7LSX - chains C and D of the 13 polymer chains in the assembly; structure by electron microscopy, 3.61 A resolution.

# Chain C
Name: Proteasome subunit alpha type-3
Source organism: Saccharomyces cerevisiae (strain ATCC 204508 / S288c)
Notes: EC 3.4.25.1
Reference sequence: P23638 (PSA3_YEAST); residue numbers follow UniProt; this construct covers 1-258
Sequence (258 residues; row label = number of the first residue in the row):
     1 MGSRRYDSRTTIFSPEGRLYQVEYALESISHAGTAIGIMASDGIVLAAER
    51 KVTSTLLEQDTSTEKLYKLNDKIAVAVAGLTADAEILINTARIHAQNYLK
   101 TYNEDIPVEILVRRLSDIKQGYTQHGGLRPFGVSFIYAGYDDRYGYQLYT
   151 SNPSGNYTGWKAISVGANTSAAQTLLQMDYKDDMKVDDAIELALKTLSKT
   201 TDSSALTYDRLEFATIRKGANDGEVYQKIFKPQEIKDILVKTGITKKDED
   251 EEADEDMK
Unresolved in the structure: 1-5, 219-223, 245-258
UniProt features mapped onto this chain:
  - cross-link (Glycyl lysine isopeptide (Lys-Gly)): K100 (interchain with G-Cter in ubiquitin), K199 (interchain with G-Cter in ubiquitin), K231 (interchain with G-Cter in ubiquitin)

# Chain D
Name: Proteasome subunit alpha type-4
Source organism: Saccharomyces cerevisiae (strain ATCC 204508 / S288c)
Notes: EC 3.4.25.1
Reference sequence: P40303 (PSA4_YEAST); numbering as in UniProt (aligned over 1-254)
Sequence (254 residues; row label = number of the first residue in the row):
     1 MSGYDRALSIFSPDGHIFQVEYALEAVKRGTCAVGVKGKNCVVLGCERRS
    51 TLKLQDTRITPSKVSKIDSHVVLSFSGLNADSRILIEKARVEAQSHRLTL
   101 EDPVTVEYLTRYVAGVQQRYTQSGGVRPFGVSTLIAGFDPRDDEPKLYQT
   151 EPSGIYSSWSAQTIGRNSKTVREFLEKNYDRKEPPATVEECVKLTVRSLL
   201 EVVQTGAKNIEITVVKPDSDIVALSSEEINQYVTQIEQEKQEQQEQDKKK
   251 KSNH
Unresolved in the structure: 1-3, 239-254
UniProt features mapped onto this chain:
  - modified residue: T60 (Phosphothreonine)

# Chain C / chain D interface
Contacting residue pairs (61):
  Y6(C) with D5(D), hydrogen bond; R6(D), hydrogen bond
  T10(C) with R127(D)
  T11(C) with G124(D); G125(D); R127(D)
  I12(C) with R6(D); Q19(D)
  F13(C) with Q19(D), hydrogen bond (backbone-side chain); Y22(D); A23(D), hydrophobic; A26(D), hydrophobic; R127(D); P128(D)
  S14(C) with Y22(D)
  P15(C) with Y22(D), hydrophobic; E25(D)
  E16(C) with E25(D); R29(D), hydrogen bond (backbone-side chain)
  G17(C) with Y22(D); E25(D), hydrogen bond (backbone-side chain); A26(D); R29(D), hydrogen bond (backbone-side chain)
  L19(C) with R127(D)
  M39(C) with R58(D)
  R113(C) with R83(D)
  S116(C) with R83(D), hydrogen bond
  D117(C) with R83(D), salt bridge; I84(D)
  Q120(C) with A80(D); D81(D), hydrogen bond; I84(D); R127(D)
  T123(C) with R127(D)
  Q124(C) with G125(D); V126(D); R127(D), hydrogen bond (side chain-backbone)
  H125(C) with G125(D)
  G126(C) with G125(D), hydrogen bond (backbone-backbone)
  Y144(C) with R58(D), hydrogen bond (backbone-side chain); I59(D), hydrophobic
  Y146(C) with R58(D), hydrogen bond (backbone-side chain)
  Y149(C) with I59(D)
  S154(C) with A80(D)
  G155(C) with A80(D); R83(D), hydrogen bond (backbone-side chain)
  Y157(C) with T60(D); R83(D)
  G159(C) with Q55(D); D56(D), hydrogen bond (backbone-backbone); I59(D)
  W160(C) with L54(D); Q55(D); D56(D)
  K161(C) with K53(D); L54(D), hydrogen bond (backbone-backbone); Q55(D)
  A162(C) with L54(D)
  Q173(C) with L54(D)
  Q177(C) with K53(D), hydrogen bond (backbone-side chain); L54(D)
Interface residues without a listed pair, chain C (36 interface residues in all): R18, Q147, N156, L176, Y180
Interface residues without a listed pair, chain D (28 interface residues in all): L52, L78, Y120, G130

# Overview
The interface between chain C and chain D involves 36 residues on one side and 28 on the other; the contacts
include 16 hydrogen bonds and 1 salt bridge. Among the polar pairs are D117(C)-R83(D), Y6(C)-D5(D) and
Y6(C)-R6(D).
Chain C is Proteasome subunit alpha type-3 and chain D is Proteasome subunit alpha type-4, both from
Saccharomyces cerevisiae (strain ATCC 204508 / S288c); the structure, Cryo-EM structure of 13S proteasome core
particle assembly intermediate purified from Pre3-1 proteasome mutant (G34D), was determined by electron
microscopy, deposited together with 7LS5 and 7LS6.
